4F6S - chains A and B; structure by X-ray diffraction, 2.60 A resolution.

[Chain A]
Name: Cyclin-dependent kinase 8
From: Homo sapiens
Notes: EC 2.7.11.22, 2.7.11.23
Reference sequence: P49336 (CDK8_HUMAN); residues 1-403 here = UniProt positions 1-403
Sequence (405 residues; row label = number of the first residue in the row; numbers below 1 keep their minus sign (Asp-1 is residue -1)):
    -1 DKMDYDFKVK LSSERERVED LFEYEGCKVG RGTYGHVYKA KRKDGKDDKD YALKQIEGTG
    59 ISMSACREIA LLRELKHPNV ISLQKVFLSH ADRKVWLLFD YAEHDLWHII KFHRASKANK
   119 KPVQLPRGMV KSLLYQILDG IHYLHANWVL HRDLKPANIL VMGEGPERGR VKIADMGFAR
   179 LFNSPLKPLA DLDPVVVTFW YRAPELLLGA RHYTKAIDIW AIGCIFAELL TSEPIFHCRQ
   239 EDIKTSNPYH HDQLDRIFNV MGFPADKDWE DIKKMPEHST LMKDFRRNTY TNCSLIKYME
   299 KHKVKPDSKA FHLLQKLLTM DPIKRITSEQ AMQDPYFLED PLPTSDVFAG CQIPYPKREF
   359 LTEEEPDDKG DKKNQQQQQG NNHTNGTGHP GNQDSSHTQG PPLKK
Not modelled in the structure: -1, 115-122, 178-194, 238-244, 360-403
Construct notes: expression tag (-1 to 0)
Ligand contacts: 0SQ (1-[3-tert-butyl-1-(4-methylphenyl)-1H-pyrazol-5-yl]urea): Tyr32, Lys52, Ser62, Arg65, Glu66, Leu70, Leu73, Val78, Ile79, Phe97, Leu142, Val147, His149, Ile171, Ala172, Asp173
What the authors report for this chain:
  - conformationally variable residues (order/disorder transition, side-chain flip): Met174, Arg178 to Val194
  - binding site for 0SQ: Tyr32, Glu66
  - contacts within the chain: Lys52-Glu66 (salt bridge)

[Chain B]
Name: Cyclin-C
From: Homo sapiens
Reference sequence: P24863 (CCNC_HUMAN); residues 1-283 here = UniProt positions 1-283
Sequence (287 residues; numbered -3 to 283; the number before each row is that of its first residue; numbers below 1 keep their minus sign (Asp-3 is residue -3)):
    -3 DDKAMAGNFW QSSHYLQWIL DKQDLLKERQ KDLKFLSEEE YWKLQIFFTN VIQALGEHLK
    57 LRQQVIATAT VYFKRFYARY SLKSIDPVLM APTCVFLASK VEEFGVVSNT RLIAAATSVL
   117 KTRFSYAFPK EFPYRMNHIL ECEFYLLELM DCCLIVYHPY RPLLQYVQDM GQEDMLLPLA
   177 WRIVNDTYRT DLCLLYPPFM IALACLHVAC VVQQKDARQW FAELSVDMEK ILEIIRVILK
   237 LYEQWKNFDE RKEMATILSK MPKPKPPPNS EGEQGPNGSQ NSSYSQS
Not modelled in the structure: -3 to -2, 265-283
Construct notes: expression tag (-3 to 0)
UniProt features mapped onto this chain:
  - modified residue: Ser275 (Phosphoserine)

[How chain A and chain B interact]
Pairs across the interface (58):
  Lys0(A) with Tyr130(B); Pro260(B)
  Met1(A) with Ser80(B); Ile81(B), hydrophobic; Glu137(B); Tyr141(B); Lys261(B)
  Asp2(A) with Lys79(B); Ser80(B), hydrogen bond (backbone-backbone); Pro260(B); Lys261(B), hydrogen bond (side chain-backbone)
  Tyr3(A) with Lys261(B), hydrogen bond (backbone-backbone); Pro262(B); Pro263(B), hydrophobic; Pro264(B)
  Asp4(A) with Lys261(B), salt bridge
  Phe5(A) with Tyr76(B), hydrophobic; Ser80(B); Tyr141(B), hydrophobic
  Lys6(A) with Tyr141(B)
  Leu9(A) with Tyr76(B); Tyr141(B), hydrophobic
  Arg13(A) with Glu144(B), salt bridge
  Ile59(A) with Lys96(B), hydrogen bond (backbone-side chain); Glu139(B); Phe140(B), hydrophobic; Leu143(B), hydrophobic
  Met61(A) with Lys96(B); Glu99(B); Gly101(B)
  Cys64(A) with Lys96(B); Val97(B), hydrophobic; Leu150(B)
  Ile67(A) with Cys148(B), hydrophobic
  Ala68(A) with Leu150(B), hydrophobic; Ile151(B)
  Arg71(A) with Gln13(B), hydrogen bond; Asp147(B), salt bridge; Cys148(B); Cys149(B)
  Glu72(A) with Ser8(B); Ser9(B), hydrogen bond; Ile151(B)
  Leu73(A) with Met1(B), hydrophobic
  Val84(A) with Cys148(B), hydrophobic
  Leu86(A) with Phe140(B); Leu143(B), hydrophobic
  Ser87(A) with Phe140(B)
  His88(A) with Phe140(B); Tyr141(B)
  Arg91(A) with Leu136(B), hydrogen bond (side chain-backbone); Glu139(B), salt bridge; Phe140(B)
  Asn145(A) with Ala0(B); Met1(B), hydrogen bond (backbone-backbone); Asn4(B)
  Trp146(A) with Lys-1(B); Ala0(B)
Other interface residues (no listed pair), chain A (28 interface residues in all): Gly58, Arg65, Leu69, Val147
Other interface residues (no listed pair), chain B (41 interface residues in all): Ala2, Phe72, Leu93, Ser95, Phe100, Val102, Pro129, His134

[Overview]
Chain A and chain B form an interface of 28 and 41 residues respectively; the contacts include 8 hydrogen
bonds and 4 salt bridges. Polar pairs include Asp4(A)-Lys261(B), Arg13(A)-Glu144(B) and Arg71(A)-Asp147(B).
Ligands of chain A: compound 0SQ. From the paper: a binding site for 0SQ at Tyr32(A) and Glu66(A);
conformational variability at Met174(A) and Arg178(A).
Here chain A is Cyclin-dependent kinase 8 and chain B is Cyclin-C, both from Homo sapiens. Entry 4F6S (Crystal
structure of human CDK8/CYCC in complex with compound 7
(1-[3-tert-butyl-1-(4-methylphenyl)-1H-pyrazol-5-yl]urea)) was determined by X-ray diffraction, deposited
together with 4F6U, 4F6W, 4F70, 4F7J, 4F7L, 4F7N, 4F7S and 4G6L.
